Entry 8ODQ (X-ray diffraction, 1.65 A resolution); this record covers chains B and D of the 4 polymer chains in the assembly.

Chain B:
Molecule: Cysteine desulfurase
Organism: Mycobacterium tuberculosis
UniProt: A0A045IZN1 (A0A045IZN1_MYCTX); numbering as in UniProt (aligned over 1-417)
Sequence (418 residues; each row starts with the number of its first residue; numbering starts at 0):
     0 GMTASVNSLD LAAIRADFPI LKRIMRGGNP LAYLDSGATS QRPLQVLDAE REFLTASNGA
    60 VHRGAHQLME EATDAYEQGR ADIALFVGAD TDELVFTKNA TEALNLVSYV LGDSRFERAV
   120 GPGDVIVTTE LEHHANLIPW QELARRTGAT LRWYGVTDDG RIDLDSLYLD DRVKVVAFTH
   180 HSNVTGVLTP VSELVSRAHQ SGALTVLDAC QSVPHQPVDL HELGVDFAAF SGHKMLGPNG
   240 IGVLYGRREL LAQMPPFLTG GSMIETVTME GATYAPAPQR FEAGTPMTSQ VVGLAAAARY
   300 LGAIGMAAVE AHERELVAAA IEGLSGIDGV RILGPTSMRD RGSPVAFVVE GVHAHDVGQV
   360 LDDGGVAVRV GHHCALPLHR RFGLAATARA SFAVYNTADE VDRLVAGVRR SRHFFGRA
Disordered / not traced: 0-7, 416-417
Construct notes: expression tag (0)
Modified positions: Cys-373 ((2S)-2-amino-3-trisulfanylpropanoic acid; TSY)
Glycans and other covalent adducts: pyridoxal phosphate (PLP) linked to Lys-233
Bound ions: Zn2+: His-354 (shared with 3 residues of chain A)
Ligand contacts: pyridoxal phosphate (PLP): Gly-36, Asn-98, Ala-99, Thr-100, His-132, Ala-134, Thr-178, His-180, Asn-182, Asp-207, Cys-209, Gln-210, Ser-230, His-232
What the authors report for this chain:
  - Zn2+ coordination: His-354

Chain D:
Molecule: Cysteine desulfurase
Organism: Mycobacterium tuberculosis
UniProt: A0A045IZN1 (A0A045IZN1_MYCTX); residue numbers follow UniProt; this construct covers 1-417
Sequence (418 residues; numbered 0 to 417; the number before each row is that of its first residue; numbering starts at 0):
     0 GMTASVNSLD LAAIRADFPI LKRIMRGGNP LAYLDSGATS QRPLQVLDAE REFLTASNGA
    60 VHRGAHQLME EATDAYEQGR ADIALFVGAD TDELVFTKNA TEALNLVSYV LGDSRFERAV
   120 GPGDVIVTTE LEHHANLIPW QELARRTGAT LRWYGVTDDG RIDLDSLYLD DRVKVVAFTH
   180 HSNVTGVLTP VSELVSRAHQ SGALTVLDAC QSVPHQPVDL HELGVDFAAF SGHKMLGPNG
   240 IGVLYGRREL LAQMPPFLTG GSMIETVTME GATYAPAPQR FEAGTPMTSQ VVGLAAAARY
   300 LGAIGMAAVE AHERELVAAA IEGLSGIDGV RILGPTSMRD RGSPVAFVVE GVHAHDVGQV
   360 LDDGGVAVRV GHHCALPLHR RFGLAATARA SFAVYNTADE VDRLVAGVRR SRHFFGRA
Disordered / not traced: 0-7
Construct notes: expression tag (0)
Glycans and other covalent adducts: pyridoxal phosphate (PLP) linked to Lys-233
Bound ions: Zn2+: His-354 (shared with 3 residues of chain C)
Ligand contacts:
  - MPO (3[N-morpholino]propane sulfonic acid): Leu-10, Thr-396, Ala-397, Asp-398
  - pyridoxal phosphate (PLP): Gly-36, Asn-98, Ala-99, Thr-100, His-132, Ala-134, Thr-178, His-180, Asn-182, Asp-207, Cys-209, Gln-210, Ser-230, His-232

Chain B / chain D interface:
Contacting residue pairs (180; chain B residue first):
  Pro-18(B) with Thr-54(D)
  Ile-19(B) with Thr-54(D); Ala-55(D); Ser-56(D); Asn-57(D)
  Arg-22(B) with Ala-55(D), hydrogen bond (side chain-backbone); Ser-56(D); Gln-66(D); Leu-67(D); Glu-70(D), salt bridge
  Met-24(B) with Gln-66(D); Leu-67(D), hydrophobic
  Arg-25(B) with Gln-66(D), hydrogen bond (backbone-side chain); Glu-69(D), salt bridge
  Leu-30(B) with Leu-67(D), hydrophobic
  Tyr-32(B) with Leu-67(D), hydrophobic
  Asp-34(B) with His-65(D), salt bridge
  Ala-37(B) with Ala-59(D), hydrophobic
  Thr-38(B) with Gly-58(D); Ala-59(D)
  Ser-39(B) with Asn-57(D), hydrogen bond (backbone-side chain)
  Gln-40(B) with Asn-57(D), hydrogen bond (side chain-backbone)
  Arg-41(B) with Leu-53(D); Asn-57(D)
  Leu-43(B) with Arg-50(D)
  Leu-46(B) with Arg-50(D), hydrogen bond (backbone-side chain); Leu-53(D), hydrophobic; Thr-54(D)
  Asp-47(B) with Arg-50(D), salt bridge
  Arg-50(B) with Leu-43(D); Leu-46(D); Asp-47(D), salt bridge; Arg-50(D)
  Leu-53(B) with Ile-19(D); Arg-41(D); Leu-46(D), hydrophobic
  Thr-54(B) with Pro-18(D); Ile-19(D); Leu-46(D)
  Ala-55(B) with Ile-19(D); Arg-22(D), hydrogen bond (backbone-side chain)
  Ser-56(B) with Ile-19(D); Arg-22(D)
  Asn-57(B) with Ile-19(D); Ser-39(D), hydrogen bond (side chain-backbone); Gln-40(D), hydrogen bond; Arg-41(D)
  Gly-58(B) with Thr-38(D)
  Ala-59(B) with Ala-37(D), hydrophobic; Thr-38(D)
  Arg-62(B) with Arg-368(D)
  Gly-63(B) with Val-369(D)
  His-65(B) with Asp-34(D), salt bridge; Asp-361(D); Ala-366(D); Val-367(D)
  Gln-66(B) with Arg-22(D); Met-24(D); Arg-25(D), hydrogen bond (side chain-backbone); Asp-361(D), hydrogen bond (backbone-side chain)
  Leu-67(B) with Arg-22(D); Met-24(D), hydrophobic; Leu-30(D), hydrophobic; Tyr-32(D), hydrophobic
  Glu-69(B) with Arg-25(D), salt bridge
  Glu-70(B) with Arg-22(D), salt bridge
  Lys-97(B) with Lys-97(D); Glu-101(D), salt bridge; Leu-257(D); Met-286(D)
  Asn-98(B) with Ala-282(D), hydrogen bond (side chain-backbone); Gly-283(D); Thr-284(D), hydrogen bond (side chain-backbone)
  Thr-100(B) with Thr-258(D); Ala-282(D); Gly-283(D)
  Glu-101(B) with Lys-97(D), salt bridge; Glu-101(D)
  Asn-104(B) with Leu-257(D); Thr-258(D), hydrogen bond (side chain-backbone)
  Tyr-108(B) with Phe-256(D), hydrogen bond (side chain-backbone)
  Asp-112(B) with Arg-144(D), salt bridge
  Ser-113(B) with Arg-144(D), hydrogen bond
  Arg-114(B) with Glu-141(D), salt bridge; Arg-144(D)
  Thr-128(B) with Met-268(D)
  Glu-129(B) with Met-268(D)
  His-133(B) with Gly-259(D); Gly-260(D); Val-266(D)
  Leu-136(B) with Val-266(D), hydrophobic; Met-268(D), hydrophobic
  Ile-137(B) with Thr-258(D); Gly-259(D); Val-266(D), hydrophobic; Tyr-273(D)
  Pro-138(B) with Thr-258(D)
  Gln-140(B) with Thr-267(D), hydrogen bond (side chain-backbone); Met-268(D), hydrogen bond (side chain-backbone); Glu-269(D); Gly-270(D); Ala-271(D)
  Glu-141(B) with Arg-114(D), salt bridge; Thr-258(D); Tyr-273(D), hydrogen bond
  Arg-144(B) with Asp-112(D), salt bridge; Ser-113(D), hydrogen bond; Arg-114(D)
  Leu-150(B) with Met-268(D)
  Trp-152(B) with Met-268(D), hydrophobic; Glu-269(D)
  His-232(B) with Thr-284(D), hydrogen bond
  Asn-238(B) with Pro-285(D); Thr-287(D); Ser-288(D); Gln-289(D), hydrogen bond (backbone-side chain)
  Gly-239(B) with Met-286(D)
  Phe-256(B) with Tyr-108(D), hydrogen bond (backbone-side chain); Phe-256(D), hydrophobic; Leu-257(D), hydrophobic
  Leu-257(B) with Lys-97(D); Asn-104(D); Phe-256(D), hydrophobic
  Thr-258(B) with Thr-100(D); Asn-104(D), hydrogen bond (backbone-side chain); Ile-137(D); Pro-138(D); Glu-141(D)
  Gly-259(B) with His-133(D); Ala-134(D); Ile-137(D)
  Gly-260(B) with His-133(D)
  Val-266(B) with His-133(D); Leu-136(D), hydrophobic; Ile-137(D), hydrophobic; Leu-375(D), hydrophobic; Arg-379(D), hydrogen bond (backbone-side chain)
  Thr-267(B) with Leu-136(D); Gln-140(D), hydrogen bond (backbone-side chain); Arg-379(D)
  Met-268(B) with Thr-128(D); Glu-129(D); Leu-136(D), hydrophobic; Gln-140(D), hydrogen bond (backbone-side chain); Leu-150(D); Trp-152(D), hydrophobic; Pro-376(D), hydrophobic
  Glu-269(B) with Gln-140(D); Trp-152(D)
  Gly-270(B) with Gln-140(D)
  Ala-271(B) with Gln-140(D)
  Tyr-273(B) with Ile-137(D); Glu-141(D), hydrogen bond
  Ala-282(B) with Asn-98(D), hydrogen bond (backbone-side chain); Thr-100(D)
  Gly-283(B) with Asn-98(D); Thr-100(D)
  Thr-284(B) with Asn-98(D), hydrogen bond (backbone-side chain); His-232(D), hydrogen bond
  Pro-285(B) with Asn-238(D)
  Met-286(B) with Lys-97(D); Gly-239(D)
  Thr-287(B) with Asn-238(D)
  Ser-288(B) with Asn-238(D)
  Gln-289(B) with Asn-238(D), hydrogen bond (side chain-backbone); Gln-289(D)
  Asp-361(B) with His-65(D); Gln-66(D), hydrogen bond (side chain-backbone)
  Ala-366(B) with His-65(D)
  Val-367(B) with His-65(D)
  Arg-368(B) with Arg-62(D)
  Val-369(B) with Gly-63(D)
  Cys-373(B) with Gly-260(D); Ser-261(D); Ile-263(D)
  Leu-375(B) with Val-266(D), hydrophobic
  Pro-376(B) with Val-266(D), hydrophobic; Met-268(D), hydrophobic
  Arg-379(B) with Val-266(D), hydrogen bond (side chain-backbone); Thr-267(D)
Also at the interface, not in a pair above, chain B (90 interface residues in all): Ala-64, Thr-96, Thr-127, Ala-134, Ser-261, Ile-263, Gln-358
Also at the interface, not in a pair above, chain D (89 interface residues in all): Ala-64, Thr-96, Thr-127, Cys-373

In short:
The interface between chain B and chain D involves 90 residues on one side and 89 on the other, with 33
hydrogen bonds and 14 salt bridges. Among the polar pairs are Arg-22(B)/Glu-70(D), Arg-25(B)/Glu-69(D) and
Asp-34(B)/His-65(D). Ligands of chain D: compound MPO. Covalently linked pyridoxal phosphate: at Lys-233(B).
From the paper: Zn2+ coordination by His-354(B).
Chain B is Cysteine desulfurase and chain D is Cysteine desulfurase, both from Mycobacterium tuberculosis; the
structure, SufS-SufU complex from Mycobacterium tuberculosis, was determined by X-ray diffraction.
